Entry 6MJP (X-ray diffraction, 2.85 A resolution); this record covers chains A and G of the 5 polymer chains in the assembly.

== Chain A ==
Name: ABC transporter ATP-binding protein
From: Vibrio cholerae
Notes: EC 3.6.3.-
UniProt: O30650 (O30650_VIBCL); numbering as in UniProt (aligned over 1-241)
Amino-acid sequence (241 residues; row label = number of the first residue in the row):
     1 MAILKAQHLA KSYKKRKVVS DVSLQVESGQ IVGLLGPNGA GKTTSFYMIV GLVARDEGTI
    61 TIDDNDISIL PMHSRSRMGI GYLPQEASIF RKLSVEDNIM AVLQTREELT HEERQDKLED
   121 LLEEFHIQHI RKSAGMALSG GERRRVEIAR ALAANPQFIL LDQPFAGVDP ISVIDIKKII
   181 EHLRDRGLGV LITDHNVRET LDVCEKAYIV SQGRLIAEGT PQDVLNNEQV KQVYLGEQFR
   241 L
Unresolved in the structure: 1
Construct notes: engineered mutation Gln-163 (Glu in O30650)
Metal / ion sites: Ca2+ site 1: Glu-112, Asp-116; Ca2+ site 2: Asn-196 (shared with 1 residue of chain B)
Ligand contacts:
  - 2-(2-ethoxyethoxy)ethanol (AE3), molecule 1: Ala-2, Ile-3, Glu-27, Ser-28, Asp-63
  - 2-(2-ethoxyethoxy)ethanol (AE3), molecule 2: Asn-155, Pro-156, Gln-157, Arg-186, Gly-187
What the authors report for this chain:
  - mutagenesis - E163Q: abolished catalytic activity (citing earlier work)

== Chain G ==
Name: LPS export ABC transporter permease LptG
From: Vibrio cholerae
UniProt: A0A0H6JG76 (A0A0H6JG76_VIBCL); residues 1-356 here = UniProt positions 1-356
Amino-acid sequence (356 residues; row label = number of the first residue in the row):
     1 MFKILDWYIG RTIVATTALV LVTFVGLSGI IKYVEQLRKV GEGSYDLLQA LLFVVLSIPR
    61 DVEMFFPMAA LLGALIGLGA LASSSELVVM QAAGFSKLDI GLSVLKTAIP LMIIVTLLGE
   121 WGAPQAQKMA RDMRAFATSG GAIMSVRTGV WARDANDFIF IAKVENEHLY GLNLWRFDEN
   181 KKLSTVIFSE QVDYVANNEW LMKDAVLTRL VNDIEISKES LPEYRWRTSL APDKLAVVTV
   241 KPEELSLTGL SDYVHYLKAS EQDSSRYELA LWRKVTQPIS IAVMMLMALS FIFGPLRSVT
   301 MGARILSGVI AGFSFYISSE FFGPLSLVYG LPPLFGALAP SLVFLAIALG LLGRKL
Unresolved in the structure: 144-145
Ligand contacts: cyclohexyl-hexyl-beta-D-maltoside (MA4): Leu-296, Ser-298, Val-299, Ala-303, Leu-306, Ser-307, Ile-310

== Chain A / chain G interface ==
Pairs across the interface (40; chain A residue first):
  Met-72(A) / Gln-91(G)
  Met-72(A) / Ala-92(G)  hydrophobic
  His-73(A) / Gln-91(G)
  His-73(A) / Gly-94(G)
  His-73(A) / Phe-95(G)
  His-73(A) / Ser-96(G)
  Ser-76(A) / Ala-92(G)  hydrogen bond (side chain-backbone)
  Ser-76(A) / Ala-93(G)
  Ser-76(A) / Gly-94(G)
  Arg-77(A) / Gly-94(G)
  Ile-80(A) / Ala-92(G)
  Tyr-82(A) / Ala-92(G)  hydrophobic
  Glu-86(A) / Ser-85(G)  hydrogen bond
  Ala-87(A) / Ser-84(G)
  Ala-87(A) / Ser-85(G)
  Ser-88(A) / Ser-85(G)
  Ser-88(A) / Val-89(G)
  Ile-89(A) / Glu-86(G)
  Phe-90(A) / Leu-5(G)  hydrophobic
  Phe-90(A) / Tyr-8(G)
  Phe-90(A) / Glu-86(G)
  Phe-90(A) / Val-89(G)  hydrophobic
  Phe-90(A) / Met-90(G)  hydrophobic
  Arg-91(A) / Tyr-8(G)  hydrogen bond (backbone-side chain)
  Arg-91(A) / Glu-86(G)  hydrogen bond (backbone-side chain)
  Lys-92(A) / Tyr-8(G)  hydrogen bond (backbone-side chain)
  Lys-92(A) / Arg-11(G)
  Leu-93(A) / Ile-4(G)  hydrophobic
  Leu-93(A) / Trp-7(G)  hydrophobic
  Leu-93(A) / Tyr-8(G)  hydrophobic
  Asp-97(A) / Ile-4(G)
  Asp-97(A) / Trp-7(G)
  Met-100(A) / Ile-4(G)  hydrophobic
  Ala-101(A) / Ile-4(G)  hydrophobic
  Ala-101(A) / Leu-5(G)  hydrophobic
  Gln-104(A) / Lys-3(G)
  Gln-104(A) / Ile-4(G)  hydrogen bond (side chain-backbone)
  Thr-105(A) / Phe-95(G)
  Arg-150(A) / Val-89(G)
  Ala-154(A) / Ala-93(G)
Other interface residues (no listed pair), chain A (23 interface residues in all): Leu-52, Val-102
Other interface residues (no listed pair), chain G (20 interface residues in all): Phe-2, Val-88, Lys-97

== In short ==
Chain A and chain G form an interface of 23 and 20 residues respectively; the contacts include 6 hydrogen
bonds. Polar pairs include Ser-76(A)/Ala-92(G), Glu-86(A)/Ser-85(G) and Arg-91(A)/Tyr-8(G). Bound to chain A:
2-(2-ethoxyethoxy)ethanol. Ligands of chain G: cyclohexyl-hexyl-beta-D-maltoside. The Ca2+ site 1 is built by
Glu-112(A) and Asp-116(A). From the paper: E163Q of chain A abolishes catalytic activity.
Here chain A is ABC transporter ATP-binding protein and chain G is LPS export ABC transporter permease LptG,
both from Vibrio cholerae. Entry 6MJP (LptB(E163Q)FGC from Vibrio cholerae) was determined by X-ray
diffraction (same publication as 6MIT).
